PDB entry 9MR7 | electron microscopy, 3.56 A resolution | chains C and J of the 12 polymer chains in the assembly

== Chain C ==
Molecule: Pertussis toxin subunit 3
From: Bordetella pertussis
UniProt: P04979 (TOX3_BORPE); residues 1-199 here correspond to UniProt positions 29-227 (UniProt number = residue number + 28)
Amino-acid sequence (199 residues; row label = number of the first residue in the row):
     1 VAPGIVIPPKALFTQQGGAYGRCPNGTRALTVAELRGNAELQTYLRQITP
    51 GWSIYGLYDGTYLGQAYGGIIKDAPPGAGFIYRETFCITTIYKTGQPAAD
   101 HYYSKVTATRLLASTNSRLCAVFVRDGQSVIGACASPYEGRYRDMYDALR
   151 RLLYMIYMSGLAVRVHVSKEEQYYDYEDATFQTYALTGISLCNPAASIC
Unresolved in the structure: 1-2
Cystine bridges: Cys23-Cys87, Cys120-Cys134, Cys192-Cys199

== Chain J ==
Molecule: hu11E6 Fab heavy chain
From: Mus musculus
Notes: antibody fragment or engineered binder
Amino-acid sequence (228 residues; each row starts with the number of its first residue; a row labelled like 52A-52C holds insertion residues (52A, then the next letters in order)):
     1 EVQVVESGGGLVQPGRSLRLSCTTSGFTFTDYYVSWVRQAPGKALEWLGF
    51 IR
52A-52C NKV
    53 NGYTTEFSSSVKGRFTISRDNSKSILYLQM
82A-82C NSL
    83 KIEDTAVYYCARVSYYGR
100A-100D GWYF
   101 DYWGQGTTLTVSSASTKGPSVFPLAPSSKSTSGGTAALGCLVKDYFPEPV
   151 TVSWNSGALTSGVHTFPAVLQSSGLYSLSSVVTVPSSSLGTQTYICNVNH
   201 KPSNTKVDKKVEPKSCDK
Unresolved in the structure: 1, 114-218
Cystine bridges: Cys22-Cys92

== Chain C / chain J interface ==
Contacting residue pairs - 18 pairs, chain C then chain J:
  Pro3(C) - Tyr97(J)
  Ile5(C) - Asn53(J)  hydrogen bond (backbone-side chain)
  Ile5(C) - Tyr97(J)
  Val6(C) - Asn53(J)
  Ile7(C) - Asn53(J)  hydrogen bond (backbone-side chain)
  Val32(C) - Arg100(J)
  Ala33(C) - Tyr97(J)
  Ala33(C) - Arg100(J)
  Ala33(C) - Trp100B(J)
  Arg36(C) - Arg100(J)  hydrogen bond (side chain-backbone)
  Arg36(C) - Trp100B(J)
  Gly37(C) - Arg52(J)  hydrogen bond (backbone-side chain)
  Gly37(C) - Glu58(J)
  Asn38(C) - Glu58(J)
  Ala39(C) - Glu58(J)  hydrogen bond (backbone-side chain)
  Asp59(C) - Arg100(J)  salt bridge
  Asp73(C) - Arg100(J)  salt bridge
  Gln182(C) - Val52C(J)  hydrogen bond (side chain-backbone)
Interface residues without a listed pair, chain C (14 interface residues in all): Gly4
Interface residues without a listed pair, chain J (9 interface residues in all): Tyr32, Lys52B

== Overview ==
The interface between chain C and chain J involves 14 residues on one side and 9 on the other; the contacts
include 6 hydrogen bonds and 2 salt bridges. Polar pairs include Asp59(C)-Arg100(J), Asp73(C)-Arg100(J) and
Ile5(C)-Asn53(J).
Chain C is Pertussis toxin subunit 3 (Bordetella pertussis) and chain J is hu11E6 Fab heavy chain (Mus
musculus); the structure, Genetiocally detoxified pertussis toxin in complex with hu1B7 Fab and hu11E6 Fab,
was determined by electron microscopy.
